PDB entry 4NXK | X-ray diffraction, 2.30 A resolution | chains A and C of the 4 polymer chains in the assembly

# Chain A (and C)
Molecule: Abp, a GH27 beta-L-arabinopyranosidase
Source organism: Geobacillus stearothermophilus
Notes: chain C of this document is another copy of the same molecule, construct and numbering; everything in this record applies to it too
Sequence (448 residues; row label = number of the first residue in the row):
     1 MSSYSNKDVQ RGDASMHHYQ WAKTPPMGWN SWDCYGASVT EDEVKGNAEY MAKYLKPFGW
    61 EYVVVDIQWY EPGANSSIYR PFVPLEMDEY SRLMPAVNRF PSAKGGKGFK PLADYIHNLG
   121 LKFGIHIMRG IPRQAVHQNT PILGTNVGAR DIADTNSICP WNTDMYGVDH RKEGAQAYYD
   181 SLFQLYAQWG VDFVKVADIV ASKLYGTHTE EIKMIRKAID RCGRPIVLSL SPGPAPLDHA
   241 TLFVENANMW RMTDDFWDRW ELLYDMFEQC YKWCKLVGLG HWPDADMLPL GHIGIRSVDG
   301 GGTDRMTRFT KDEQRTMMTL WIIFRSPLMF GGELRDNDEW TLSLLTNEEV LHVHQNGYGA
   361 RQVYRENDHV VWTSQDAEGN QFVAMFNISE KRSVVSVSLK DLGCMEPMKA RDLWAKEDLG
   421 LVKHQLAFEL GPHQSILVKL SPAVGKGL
Disordered / not traced: 1-13, 445-448 (chain C: 1-14, 445-448)

# How chain A and chain C interact
Contacting residue pairs - 31 pairs, chain A then chain C:
  Pro81(A) - Arg150(C)
  Pro81(A) - Thr155(C)
  Phe82(A) - Val136(C)  hydrophobic
  Phe82(A) - Arg150(C)  hydrogen bond (backbone-side chain)
  Phe82(A) - Asp154(C)
  Phe82(A) - Thr155(C)
  Phe82(A) - Tyr166(C)  hydrophobic
  Arg133(A) - Tyr166(C)  hydrogen bond
  Val136(A) - Phe82(C)  hydrophobic
  His137(A) - Phe82(C)
  His137(A) - His137(C)
  Arg150(A) - Pro81(C)
  Arg150(A) - Phe82(C)  hydrogen bond (side chain-backbone)
  Arg150(A) - Val83(C)
  Ala153(A) - Phe82(C)  hydrophobic
  Asp154(A) - Phe82(C)
  Thr155(A) - Pro81(C)
  Thr155(A) - Thr163(C)
  Asn156(A) - Ile158(C)
  Asn156(A) - Pro160(C)
  Asn156(A) - Leu204(C)
  Ile158(A) - Asn156(C)
  Pro160(A) - Asn156(C)
  Thr163(A) - Thr155(C)
  Tyr166(A) - Phe82(C)  hydrophobic
  Tyr166(A) - Arg133(C)  hydrogen bond
  Tyr166(A) - Tyr166(C)
  Leu204(A) - Asn156(C)
  Leu204(A) - Tyr205(C)
  Tyr205(A) - Ile158(C)
  Tyr205(A) - Leu204(C)
Other interface residues (no listed pair), chain A (17 interface residues in all): Val83
Other interface residues (no listed pair), chain C (18 interface residues in all): Pro84, Ala153

# In short
17 residues of chain A face 18 of chain C across their interface, with 4 hydrogen bonds. Polar contacts
include Phe82(A)-Arg150(C) and Arg133(A)-Tyr166(C).
Both chains are Abp, a GH27 beta-L-arabinopyranosidase (Geobacillus stearothermophilus). Entry 4NXK (Crystal
structure of Abp-D197A, a catalytic mutant of a GH27-b-L-arabinopyranosidase from Geobacillus
stearothermophilus) was determined by X-ray diffraction, deposited together with 4NX0 and 4NZF.
